8HR1 - chains A and J of the 11 polymer chains in the assembly; structure by electron microscopy, 3.02 A resolution.

[Chain A]
Protein: Histone H3
From: Homo sapiens
UniProtKB: A0A653DHJ5 (A0A653DHJ5_CALMS); residues 38-134 here correspond to UniProt positions 39-135 (UniProt number = residue number + 1)
Chain sequence (97 residues; row label = number of the first residue in the row):
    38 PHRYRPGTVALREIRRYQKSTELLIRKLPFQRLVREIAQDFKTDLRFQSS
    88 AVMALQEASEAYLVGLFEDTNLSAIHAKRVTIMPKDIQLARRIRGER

[Chain J]
Molecule: 147-nt DNA strand
From: Homo sapiens
Sequence (147 nucleotides; numbered -73 to 73; the number before each row is that of its first residue; numbers below 1 keep their minus sign (DC-73 is residue -73)):
   -73 CTGGAGAATCCCGGTGCCGAGGCCGCTCAATTGGTCGTAGACAGCTCTAG
   -23 CACCGCTTAAACGCACGTACGCGCTGTCCCCCGCGTTTTAACCGCCAAGG
    27 GGATTACTCCCTAGTCTCCAGGCACGTGTCAGATATATACATCCTGT

[Chain A / chain J interface]
Pairs across the interface (20; chain A residue first):
  Arg40(A) - DT71(J)  phosphate contact
  Tyr41(A) - DC69(J)  phosphate contact
  Tyr41(A) - DC70(J)  phosphate contact
  Arg42(A) - DC70(J)  salt bridge to the phosphate
  Arg42(A) - DT71(J)  salt bridge to the phosphate
  Pro43(A) - DA-5(J)  sugar contact
  Thr45(A) - DC70(J)  hydrogen bond to the phosphate
  Arg63(A) - DA-13(J)  salt bridge to the phosphate
  Arg72(A) - DC-23(J)  salt bridge to the phosphate
  Arg83(A) - DG-24(J)  hydrogen bond to the sugar
  Arg83(A) - DC-23(J)  phosphate contact
  Phe84(A) - DG-24(J)  sugar contact
  Phe84(A) - DC-23(J)  hydrogen bond to the phosphate
  Gln85(A) - DG-24(J)  phosphate contact
  Ser86(A) - DG-24(J)  phosphate contact
  Arg116(A) - DG-3(J)  phosphate contact
  Arg116(A) - DC-2(J)  phosphate contact
  Val117(A) - DG-3(J)  hydrogen bond to the phosphate
  Thr118(A) - DC-4(J)  phosphate contact
  Thr118(A) - DG-3(J)  hydrogen bond to the phosphate
Other interface residues (no listed pair), chain A (15 interface residues in all): Lys115
Other interface residues (no listed pair), chain J (11 interface residues in all): DA-14

[Summary]
15 residues of chain A and 11 residues of chain J are in contact; the contacts include 5 hydrogen bonds and 4
salt bridges. Polar contacts include Arg83(A)-DG-24(J), Thr45(A)-DC70(J) and Phe84(A)-DC-23(J).
Chain A is Histone H3 and chain J is a 147-nt DNA strand, both from Homo sapiens; the structure, Cryo-EM
structure of SSX1 bound to the unmodified nucleosome at a resolution of 3.02 angstrom, was determined by
electron microscopy.
